Entry 1WBE (X-ray diffraction, 1.36 A resolution); this record covers chain A.

# Chain A
Protein: Glycolipid transfer protein
Organism: Bos taurus
Reference sequence: P68265 (GLTP_BOVIN); residues 2-209 here correspond to UniProt positions 1-208 (UniProt number = residue number - 1)
Chain sequence (209 residues; numbered 1 to 209; the number before each row is that of its first residue):
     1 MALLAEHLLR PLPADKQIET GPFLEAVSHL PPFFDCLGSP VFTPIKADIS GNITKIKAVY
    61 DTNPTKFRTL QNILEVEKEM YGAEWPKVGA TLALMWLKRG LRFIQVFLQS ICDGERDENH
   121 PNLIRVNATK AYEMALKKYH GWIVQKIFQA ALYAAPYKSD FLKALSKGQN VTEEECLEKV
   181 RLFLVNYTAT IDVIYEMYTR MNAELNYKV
Unresolved in the structure: 1-5
Residues lining bound ligands: decanoic acid (DKA): His7, Leu30, Phe33, Phe34, Ile104, Phe107, Leu108, Phe161, Leu165, Lys179, Val180, Phe183

# Overview
Bound to chain A: decanoic acid.
Chain A is Glycolipid transfer protein (Bos taurus); the structure, X-ray structure of bovine GLTP, was
determined by X-ray diffraction, deposited together with 2BV7 and 1TFJ.
